PDB entry 7A4P | electron microscopy, 4.20 A resolution (low resolution: residue-level contacts below are approximate; hydrogen-bond / salt-bridge calls are withheld) | chains 5 and 6 of the 20 polymer chains in the assembly

[Chain 5]
Name: Chlorophyll a-b binding protein, chloroplastic
Source organism: Chlorella ohadii
Reference sequence: A0A2P6U4K1 (A0A2P6U4K1_CHLSO); residue numbers follow UniProt; this construct covers 30-256
Amino-acid sequence (227 residues; numbered 30 to 256; the number before each row is that of its first residue):
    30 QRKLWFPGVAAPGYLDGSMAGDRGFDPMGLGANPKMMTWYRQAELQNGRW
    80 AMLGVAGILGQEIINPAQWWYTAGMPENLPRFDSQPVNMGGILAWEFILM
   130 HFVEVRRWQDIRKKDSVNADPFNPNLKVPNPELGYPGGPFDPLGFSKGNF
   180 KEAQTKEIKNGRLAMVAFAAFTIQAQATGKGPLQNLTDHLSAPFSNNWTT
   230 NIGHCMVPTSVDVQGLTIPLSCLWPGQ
Disulfide bonds: Cys234-Cys251
Sequence notes: conflict Lys32 (Asp in A0A2P6U4K1), Val38 (Ala in A0A2P6U4K1), Ala40 (Ser in A0A2P6U4K1), Gly42 (Ala in A0A2P6U4K1), Ser113 (Gly in A0A2P6U4K1), Ile127 (Leu in A0A2P6U4K1), Val195 (Ile in A0A2P6U4K1)
Ion coordination: chlorophyll a Mg (5 sites), coordinated by Trp34, Glu133, Asp149, Glu186, Asn189
Small-molecule neighbours:
  - beta-carotene (BCR), molecule 1: Trp79, Leu128, Met129, Phe131, Val132, Pro150, Phe151
  - beta-carotene (BCR), molecule 2: Tyr100, Asn117, Met118, Gly119, Thr201, Gln205, Val242, Gln243, Gly244, Leu245, Ile247, Leu252
  - chlorophyll b (CHL), molecule 1: Gln75, Arg78, Trp79, Leu82, Phe131, Val132, Arg135, Arg136, Asp139, Val146, Asn147, Gly163, Tyr164, Pro165, Phe169, Pro171
  - chlorophyll b (CHL), molecule 2: Trp79, Gly103, Leu108, Met118, Ile121, Trp124, Glu125, Leu128, Met129, Phe169
  - chlorophyll b (CHL), molecule 3: Trp99, Tyr100, Thr101, Gly103, Met104, Pro105, Met118, Leu122, Glu125, Val240, Val242, Ile247, Leu249
  - chlorophyll a (CLA), molecule 1: Lys32, Leu33, Trp34, Phe35, Pro36, Arg52, Phe54
  - chlorophyll a (CLA), molecule 2: Leu44, Met48, Ala49, Gly50, Asp51, Arg52, Gly53, Phe54, Asp55, Leu59, Gly60, Met66, Tyr69, Arg70, Ala72, Glu73, Asn76, Arg191, Met194, Val195, Ala198
  - chlorophyll a (CLA), molecule 3: Trp68, Tyr69, Ala72, Asn76, Phe197
  - chlorophyll a (CLA), molecule 4: Trp68, Gln71, Ala72, Gln75, Asn76, Trp79, Glu125, Phe126, Met129, His130, Glu133, Arg136, Trp137, Ile140
  - chlorophyll a (CLA), molecule 5: Arg78, Met81, Leu82, Ala85, Pro160, Tyr164, Pro165, Gly166, Phe169, Asp170, Phe174, Ser175, Phe179, Ala182, Gln183, Lys185, Glu186, Asn189
  - chlorophyll a (CLA), molecule 6: Trp79, Leu82, Ala85, Gly86, Gly89, Gln90, Ile93, Asn94, Gln97, Ala102, Asn107, Pro109, Phe111
  - chlorophyll a (CLA), molecule 7: Phe111, Asp112, Gln114, Ile121, Trp124
  - chlorophyll a (CLA), molecule 8: Ala123, Trp124, Ile127, Leu128
  - chlorophyll a (CLA), molecule 9: Trp124, Ile127, His130, Phe131, Val134, Arg135, Gln138, Val146, Pro150
  - chlorophyll a (CLA), molecule 10: Phe126, His130, Val134, Trp137
  - chlorophyll a (CLA), molecule 11: Phe131, Arg135, Val146, Asn147, Ala148, Asp149, Pro150, Phe151, Leu155, Lys156, Val157, Pro168, Phe169
  - chlorophyll a (CLA), molecule 12: Phe174, Ser175, Asn178, Ala182, Lys185, Asn189, Leu192
  - chlorophyll a (CLA), molecule 13: Glu181, Thr184, Lys185, Lys188, Asn189, Leu192
  - chlorophyll a (CLA), molecule 14: Val195, Ala198, Ala199, Ile202, Gln203, Ala206, Thr207, Asn214, Leu215, Asp217, His218, Asn225, Asn226, Trp227, Asn230
  - chlorophyll a (CLA), molecule 15: Ile202, Leu252, Trp253, Pro254
  - chlorophyll a (CLA), molecule 16: Leu215, His218, Leu219, Pro222, Phe223, Asn226, Trp227
  - chlorophyll a (CLA), molecule 17: Trp227, Thr228, Thr229, Ile231, Gly232, Trp253, Pro254, Gly255, Gln256
  - diacyl glycerol (DGA): Lys64, Met65, Trp68
  - lutein (LUT; (3r,3'r,6s)-4,5-didehydro-5,6-dihydro-beta,beta-carotene-3,3'-diol), molecule 1: Phe54, Asp55, Pro56, Met57, Gly58, Leu59, Asn76, Trp79, Ala80, Leu82, Gly83, Gly86, Ile87, Trp99, Ala102, Met194, Val195, Phe197, Ala198
  - lutein (LUT), molecule 2: Met81, Val84, Ala85, Phe169, Asp170, Pro171, Leu172, Gly173, Phe174, Asn189, Leu192, Ala193, Ala196, Ala199, Phe200, Gln203, Pro211, Leu212, Asn214, Leu215
  - lutein (LUT), molecule 3: Trp137, Arg141, Pro248, Leu249, Ser250
  - phosphatidylethanolamine (PTY): Ser250, Leu252, Trp253, Pro254

[Chain 6]
Name: Chlorophyll a-b binding protein, chloroplastic
Source organism: Chlorella ohadii
Reference sequence: A0A2P6TPR7 (A0A2P6TPR7_CHLSO); numbering as in UniProt (aligned over 35-265)
Amino-acid sequence (231 residues; numbered 35 to 265; the number before each row is that of its first residue):
    35 ARANWLPGSDFPAHLENCKLPGCYGFDPLGLGANEERLAWFAESERVHCR
    85 WAMLGVAGILVQEIVKPDVFWYTSGATVELPFDITGLLAFELFVMHWVES
   135 RRGYDIKKPGSMDQDPIFSNFKLPAHEPGYPGGIFAPFVPGSLEELKVKE
   185 IKNGRLAMLAFIGFTMAAQVTGKNPLAALREHLDNPLGTTIFSKAVVVPG
   235 QAVVPPCAIPDTIEFQGITIPAGCFLHSLWP
Disulfide bonds: Cys52-Cys57
Sequence notes: conflict Cys83 (Ala in A0A2P6TPR7), Leu94 (Met in A0A2P6TPR7), Ile196 (Val in A0A2P6TPR7), Ala201 (Gly in A0A2P6TPR7), Gln250 (Asn in A0A2P6TPR7)
Ion coordination: chlorophyll a Mg site 1 near Trp39 (its only coordinating residue here); chlorophyll a Mg site 2 near Asp149 (its only coordinating residue here); chlorophyll a Mg site 3 near Asn187 (its only coordinating residue here); chlorophyll b Mg near Val231 (its only coordinating residue here)
Small-molecule neighbours:
  - beta-carotene (BCR), molecule 1: Trp85, Val128, Met129, Trp131, Val132, Pro150, Ile151
  - beta-carotene (BCR), molecule 2: Tyr106, Ile118, Thr119, Leu122, Thr199, Gln203, Phe249, Gln250, Ile252, Ile254, Phe259
  - beta-carotene (BCR), molecule 3: Ser227, Lys228, Val230, Val237
  - chlorophyll b (CHL), molecule 1: Glu77, Val81, Arg84, Trp85, Met129, Trp131, Val132, Glu133, Arg135, Arg136, Asp139, Met146, Leu157, His160, Gly163, Pro165, Ile168, Phe169
  - chlorophyll b (CHL), molecule 2: Trp85, Gly109, Leu114, Pro115, Phe116, Ile118, Leu121, Phe124, Glu125, Val128, Met129
  - chlorophyll b (CHL), molecule 3: Trp105, Tyr106, Thr107, Gly109, Ala110, Ile118, Leu122, Glu125, Ile247, Phe249, Ile254, Pro255, Ala256, Gly257
  - chlorophyll b (CHL), molecule 4: Phe127, His130, Trp131, Ser134, Arg135, Tyr138
  - chlorophyll b (CHL), molecule 5: Ile225, Phe226, Ala229, Val230, Val231, Val232, Pro233, Pro265
  - chlorophyll a (CLA), molecule 1: Ala37, Asn38, Trp39, Leu40, Pro41, Tyr58, Phe60
  - chlorophyll a (CLA), molecule 2: Leu49, Cys52, Leu54, Gly56, Cys57, Tyr58, Gly59, Phe60, Asp61, Leu65, Gly66, Leu72, Phe75, Ala76, Ser78, Glu79, His82, Arg189, Met192, Leu193
  - chlorophyll a (CLA), molecule 3: Tyr58, Glu179, Val182, Lys183, Lys186, Asn187, Leu190
  - chlorophyll a (CLA), molecule 4: Arg71, Trp74, Phe75, Ser78, His82, Phe195, Ile196
  - chlorophyll a (CLA), molecule 5: Trp74, Glu77, Ser78, Val81, His82, Trp85, Glu125, Leu126, Met129, His130, Glu133, Arg136, Gly137
  - chlorophyll a (CLA), molecule 6: Arg84, Met87, Leu88, Glu161, Gly163, Tyr164, Pro165, Gly166, Phe169, Ala170, Phe172, Val173, Pro174, Leu177, Leu180, Lys181, Lys183, Glu184
  - chlorophyll a (CLA), molecule 7: Leu88, Gly89, Gly92, Val95, Gln96, Val99, Lys100, Val112
  - chlorophyll a (CLA), molecule 8: Leu94, Pro174, Leu180, Lys183, Asn187, Leu190
  - chlorophyll a (CLA), molecule 9: Gly120, Ala123, Phe124, Phe127
  - chlorophyll a (CLA), molecule 10: His130, Ser134, Tyr138
  - chlorophyll a (CLA), molecule 11: Trp131, Arg135, Met146, Asp147, Gln148, Asp149, Pro150, Ile151, Phe152, Phe155, Lys156, Leu157, Ile168
  - chlorophyll a (CLA), molecule 12: Leu190, Leu193, Ala194, Ile196, Gly197, Met200, Ala201, Val204, Thr205, Leu213, Glu215, His216, Thr223, Thr224, Ile225, Lys228
  - chlorophyll a (CLA), molecule 13: Ile196, Met200, Val204, Ile225, Phe259, Leu260, Leu263, Trp264, Pro265
  - chlorophyll a (CLA), molecule 14: Leu213, His216, Leu217, Pro220, Leu221, Thr224, Ile225, Phe226
  - lutein (LUT; (3r,3'r,6s)-4,5-didehydro-5,6-dihydro-beta,beta-carotene-3,3'-diol), molecule 1: Phe60, Asp61, Pro62, Leu63, Gly64, Leu65, His82, Trp85, Ala86, Leu88, Gly89, Ile93, Gln96, Trp105, Ser108, Met192, Phe195, Ile196
  - lutein (LUT), molecule 2: Met87, Leu88, Val90, Ala91, Leu94, Phe169, Ala170, Pro171, Phe172, Asn187, Leu190, Ala191, Ala194, Gly197, Phe198, Pro209, Ala212, Leu213
  - sphingosine (SPH): Trp39, Ser43, Asp44, Pro46, Phe60, Pro62

[Chain 5 / chain 6 interface]
Residue-residue contacts - 25 pairs, chain 5 then chain 6:
  Gln114(5) - Asn219(6)
  Gln114(5) - Pro220(6)
  Pro115(5) - Asn219(6)
  Asn117(5) - Gly222(6)
  Asn117(5) - Ser227(6)
  Gly119(5) - Phe226(6)
  Gly120(5) - Leu221(6)
  Leu122(5) - Phe226(6)
  Ala123(5) - Phe226(6)
  Phe126(5) - Phe226(6)
  Arg135(5) - Pro41(6)
  Gln138(5) - Leu40(6)
  Gln138(5) - Pro41(6)
  Gln138(5) - Ser43(6)
  Ser145(5) - Gly42(6)
  Val146(5) - Pro41(6)
  Val146(5) - Gly42(6)
  Gly244(5) - Gln235(6)
  Leu245(5) - Val230(6)
  Leu245(5) - Val232(6)
  Leu245(5) - Gln235(6)
  Leu245(5) - Val237(6)
  Thr246(5) - Val232(6)
  Thr246(5) - Gln235(6)
  Pro248(5) - Pro233(6)
Other interface residues (no listed pair), chain 5 (21 interface residues in all): Ile121, Trp124, Val134, Trp137, Lys142
Other interface residues (no listed pair), chain 6 (16 interface residues in all): Thr224

[In short]
21 residues of chain 5 and 16 residues of chain 6 are in contact. 2 chlorophyll a molecules and one
beta-carotene molecule are bound between chain 5 and chain 6.
Chain 5 is Chlorophyll a-b binding protein, chloroplastic and chain 6 is Chlorophyll a-b binding protein,
chloroplastic, both from Chlorella ohadii; the structure, Structure of small high-light grown Chlorella ohadii
photosystem I, was determined by electron microscopy together with 6ZZX and 6ZZY from the same study.
